PDB entry 8R2V | X-ray diffraction, 1.78 A resolution | chains A and B

Chain A (and B):
Protein: Intradiol ring-cleavage dioxygenases domain-containing protein
Source organism: Gelatoporia subvermispora
Notes: chain B of this document is another copy of the same molecule, construct and numbering; everything in this record applies to it too
UniProt: M2PH20 (M2PH20_CERS8); residue numbers follow UniProt; this construct covers 1-330
Sequence (348 residues; numbered 1 to 348; the number before each row is that of its first residue):
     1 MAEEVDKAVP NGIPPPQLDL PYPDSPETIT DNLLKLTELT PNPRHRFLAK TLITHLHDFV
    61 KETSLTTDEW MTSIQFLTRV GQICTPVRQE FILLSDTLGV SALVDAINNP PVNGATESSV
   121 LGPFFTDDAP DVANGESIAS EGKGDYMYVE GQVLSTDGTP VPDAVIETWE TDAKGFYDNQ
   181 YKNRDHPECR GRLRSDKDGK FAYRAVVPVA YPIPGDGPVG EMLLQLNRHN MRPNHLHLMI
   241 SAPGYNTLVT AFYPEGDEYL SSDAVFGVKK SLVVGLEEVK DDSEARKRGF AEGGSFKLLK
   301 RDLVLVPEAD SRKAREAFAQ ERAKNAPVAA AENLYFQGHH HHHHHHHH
Disordered / not traced: 1-3, 323-348
Differences from the reference sequence: expression tag (331-348)
Ion coordination: Fe ion: Tyr177, Tyr211, His235, His237
Residues lining bound ligands:
  - phosphatidylethanolamine (PTY), molecule 1: His45, Leu48, Ala49, Leu52, Leu56, Leu65, Trp70, Ser73, Ile74, Leu77
  - phosphatidylethanolamine (PTY), molecule 2: Leu52, His55, Leu56, Phe59, Thr72, Ser73, Phe76, Leu77, Leu94, Ser95, Leu98, Val100, Glu221, Met222, Gln225, Leu226

Chain A / chain B interface:
Pairs across the interface (201):
  Glu4(A) - Asn179(B)
  Glu4(A) - Gln180(B)
  Glu4(A) - Tyr181(B)
  Glu4(A) - Lys182(B)  hydrogen bond (side chain-backbone)
  Val5(A) - Asn179(B)  hydrogen bond (backbone-backbone)
  Val5(A) - Gln180(B)
  Asp6(A) - Gln180(B)  hydrogen bond (backbone-side chain)
  Lys7(A) - Phe176(B)
  Lys7(A) - Gln180(B)  hydrogen bond (side chain-backbone)
  Lys7(A) - Tyr181(B)
  Ala8(A) - Pro212(B)
  Ala8(A) - Ile213(B)
  Ala8(A) - Pro214(B)  hydrophobic
  Val9(A) - Pro212(B)
  Val9(A) - Asn230(B)  hydrogen bond (backbone-side chain)
  Pro10(A) - Pro212(B)
  Pro10(A) - Asn230(B)
  Pro10(A) - Met231(B)  hydrophobic
  Asn11(A) - Leu224(B)
  Asn11(A) - Arg228(B)  hydrogen bond (side chain-backbone)
  Asn11(A) - His229(B)
  Asn11(A) - Asn230(B)  hydrogen bond (backbone-side chain)
  Ile13(A) - Asn227(B)
  Ile13(A) - Arg228(B)
  Ile13(A) - His229(B)
  Pro14(A) - His229(B)
  Pro15(A) - Glu258(B)
  Pro15(A) - Tyr259(B)  hydrophobic
  Pro16(A) - Ser262(B)
  Leu20(A) - Ser261(B)
  Tyr22(A) - Leu260(B)
  Tyr22(A) - Ser261(B)
  Tyr22(A) - Val268(B)  hydrophobic
  Tyr22(A) - Lys270(B)
  Tyr22(A) - Val273(B)  hydrophobic
  Pro23(A) - Val268(B)
  Pro23(A) - Lys269(B)
  Pro23(A) - Lys270(B)  hydrogen bond (backbone-backbone)
  Asp24(A) - Lys270(B)
  Pro26(A) - Leu103(B)  hydrophobic
  Ile29(A) - Gly99(B)
  Ile29(A) - Ala102(B)
  Ile29(A) - Leu103(B)
  Leu33(A) - Leu98(B)
  Leu33(A) - Arg228(B)
  Leu33(A) - Phe266(B)  hydrophobic
  Leu36(A) - Phe266(B)  hydrophobic
  Leu39(A) - Asn227(B)
  Thr40(A) - Gln225(B)
  Thr40(A) - Leu226(B)
  Pro41(A) - Gln225(B)
  Pro41(A) - Asn227(B)
  Arg44(A) - Thr63(B)  hydrogen bond (side chain-backbone)
  Arg44(A) - Ser64(B)
  Arg44(A) - Leu65(B)
  Arg44(A) - Glu69(B)  salt bridge
  His45(A) - Gln225(B)  hydrogen bond
  Phe47(A) - Glu62(B)
  Phe47(A) - Thr63(B)
  Leu48(A) - Phe59(B)
  Leu48(A) - Thr63(B)
  Leu48(A) - Glu69(B)
  Ala49(A) - Leu226(B)  hydrophobic
  Thr51(A) - Phe59(B)
  Thr51(A) - Glu62(B)
  Thr51(A) - Thr63(B)
  Leu52(A) - Phe59(B)
  His55(A) - His55(B)  hydrogen bond
  His55(A) - Asp58(B)
  His55(A) - Glu62(B)  salt bridge
  Leu56(A) - Val100(B)  hydrophobic
  His57(A) - Leu98(B)  hydrogen bond (side chain-backbone)
  His57(A) - Gly99(B)
  His57(A) - Leu103(B)
  Asp58(A) - His55(B)
  Phe59(A) - Leu48(B)
  Phe59(A) - Thr51(B)
  Phe59(A) - Leu52(B)
  Phe59(A) - His55(B)
  Val60(A) - Leu103(B)  hydrophobic
  Val60(A) - Val104(B)  hydrophobic
  Val60(A) - Ile107(B)  hydrophobic
  Lys61(A) - Leu103(B)
  Lys61(A) - Arg322(B)
  Glu62(A) - Phe47(B)
  Glu62(A) - Thr51(B)
  Glu62(A) - His55(B)  salt bridge
  Glu62(A) - Arg322(B)
  Thr63(A) - Arg44(B)  hydrogen bond (backbone-side chain)
  Thr63(A) - Phe47(B)
  Thr63(A) - Leu48(B)
  Thr63(A) - Thr51(B)
  Ser64(A) - Arg44(B)  hydrogen bond (backbone-side chain)
  Ser64(A) - Ala319(B)
  Leu65(A) - Arg44(B)
  Leu65(A) - Val104(B)
  Leu65(A) - Asn108(B)  hydrogen bond (backbone-side chain)
  Thr66(A) - Asn108(B)
  Thr67(A) - Asn108(B)  hydrogen bond (backbone-side chain)
  Glu69(A) - Arg44(B)  salt bridge
  Glu69(A) - Leu48(B)
  Trp70(A) - Ser95(B)  hydrogen bond
  Trp70(A) - Val100(B)
  Trp70(A) - Ser101(B)
  Trp70(A) - Val104(B)
  Ile74(A) - Gln89(B)
  Ile74(A) - Phe91(B)
  Ile74(A) - Ile92(B)  hydrophobic
  Leu77(A) - Phe91(B)
  Thr78(A) - Gly81(B)
  Thr78(A) - Cys84(B)
  Thr78(A) - Gln89(B)  hydrogen bond
  Thr78(A) - Phe91(B)
  Gly81(A) - Thr78(B)
  Gly81(A) - Gln82(B)
  Gln82(A) - Gly81(B)
  Gln82(A) - Cys84(B)  hydrogen bond (side chain-backbone)
  Cys84(A) - Thr78(B)
  Cys84(A) - Gln82(B)  hydrogen bond (backbone-side chain)
  Gln89(A) - Ile74(B)
  Gln89(A) - Thr78(B)  hydrogen bond
  Phe91(A) - Ile74(B)
  Phe91(A) - Leu77(B)
  Phe91(A) - Thr78(B)
  Phe91(A) - Phe91(B)  hydrophobic
  Ile92(A) - Ile74(B)  hydrophobic
  Ser95(A) - Trp70(B)  hydrogen bond
  Leu98(A) - Leu33(B)
  Leu98(A) - His57(B)  hydrogen bond (backbone-side chain)
  Gly99(A) - Ile29(B)
  Gly99(A) - His57(B)
  Val100(A) - Leu56(B)  hydrophobic
  Val100(A) - His57(B)
  Ser101(A) - Trp70(B)
  Ala102(A) - Ile29(B)
  Leu103(A) - Pro26(B)  hydrophobic
  Leu103(A) - Ile29(B)
  Leu103(A) - His57(B)
  Leu103(A) - Val60(B)  hydrophobic
  Leu103(A) - Lys61(B)
  Val104(A) - Val60(B)  hydrophobic
  Val104(A) - Leu65(B)
  Val104(A) - Trp70(B)  hydrophobic
  Ala106(A) - Pro26(B)  hydrophobic
  Ile107(A) - Val60(B)  hydrophobic
  Asn108(A) - Leu65(B)  hydrogen bond (side chain-backbone)
  Asn108(A) - Thr66(B)
  Asn108(A) - Thr67(B)  hydrogen bond (side chain-backbone)
  Phe176(A) - Lys7(B)
  Asn179(A) - Glu4(B)
  Asn179(A) - Val5(B)  hydrogen bond (backbone-backbone)
  Gln180(A) - Glu4(B)
  Gln180(A) - Val5(B)
  Gln180(A) - Asp6(B)  hydrogen bond (side chain-backbone)
  Gln180(A) - Lys7(B)  hydrogen bond (backbone-side chain)
  Tyr181(A) - Glu4(B)
  Tyr181(A) - Lys7(B)
  Lys182(A) - Glu4(B)  hydrogen bond (backbone-side chain)
  Pro212(A) - Ala8(B)
  Pro212(A) - Val9(B)
  Pro212(A) - Pro10(B)
  Ile213(A) - Ala8(B)
  Leu224(A) - Asn11(B)
  Gln225(A) - Thr40(B)
  Gln225(A) - Pro41(B)
  Gln225(A) - His45(B)  hydrogen bond
  Leu226(A) - Leu39(B)
  Leu226(A) - Thr40(B)
  Leu226(A) - Ala49(B)  hydrophobic
  Asn227(A) - Ile13(B)
  Asn227(A) - Leu39(B)
  Asn227(A) - Pro41(B)
  Arg228(A) - Asn11(B)  hydrogen bond (backbone-side chain)
  Arg228(A) - Ile13(B)
  Arg228(A) - Leu33(B)
  Arg228(A) - Leu36(B)
  His229(A) - Asn11(B)
  His229(A) - Ile13(B)
  His229(A) - Pro14(B)
  Asn230(A) - Val9(B)  hydrogen bond (side chain-backbone)
  Asn230(A) - Pro10(B)
  Asn230(A) - Asn11(B)  hydrogen bond (side chain-backbone)
  Met231(A) - Pro10(B)  hydrophobic
  Glu258(A) - Pro15(B)
  Tyr259(A) - Pro15(B)  hydrophobic
  Leu260(A) - Tyr22(B)
  Ser261(A) - Leu20(B)
  Ser261(A) - Tyr22(B)
  Ser262(A) - Pro16(B)
  Phe266(A) - Leu33(B)  hydrophobic
  Val268(A) - Tyr22(B)  hydrophobic
  Val268(A) - Pro23(B)
  Lys269(A) - Pro23(B)
  Lys270(A) - Tyr22(B)
  Lys270(A) - Pro23(B)  hydrogen bond (backbone-backbone)
  Lys270(A) - Asp24(B)
  Val273(A) - Tyr22(B)  hydrophobic
  Ala319(A) - Ser64(B)
  Arg322(A) - Lys61(B)  hydrogen bond (side chain-backbone)
  Arg322(A) - Glu62(B)
  Arg322(A) - Ser64(B)  hydrogen bond
Interface residues without a listed pair, chain A (102 interface residues in all): Thr30, Ile53, Met71, Thr97, Glu117, Phe124, Pro214, Asp216, Leu223, Arg315
Interface residues without a listed pair, chain B (102 interface residues in all): Thr30, Asn32, Ile53, Met71, Thr97, Ala106, Phe124, Asp216, Leu223, Arg315

Overview:
Chain A and chain B each contribute 102 residues to their interface; the contacts include 36 hydrogen bonds
and 4 salt bridges. Among the polar pairs are Arg44(A)-Glu69(B), His55(A)-Glu62(B) and Glu4(A)-Lys182(B).
Bound to chain A: phosphatidylethanolamine.
Both chains are Intradiol ring-cleavage dioxygenases domain-containing protein (Gelatoporia subvermispora).
Entry 8R2V (Crystal structure of hydroxyquinol-1,2-dioxygenase from Gelatoporia subvermispora (GsHDX1)) was
determined by X-ray diffraction, deposited together with 8R2T, 8R2U, 8R2W and 8R2X.
